8YTI - chains N and T of the 22 polymer chains in the assembly; structure by X-ray diffraction, 2.70 A resolution.

[Chain N]
Molecule: Histone H2B type 1-J
Source organism: Homo sapiens
UniProtKB: P06899 (H2B1J_HUMAN); residues 0-125 here correspond to UniProt positions 1-126 (UniProt number = residue number + 1)
Sequence (126 residues; row label = number of the first residue in the row; numbering starts at 0):
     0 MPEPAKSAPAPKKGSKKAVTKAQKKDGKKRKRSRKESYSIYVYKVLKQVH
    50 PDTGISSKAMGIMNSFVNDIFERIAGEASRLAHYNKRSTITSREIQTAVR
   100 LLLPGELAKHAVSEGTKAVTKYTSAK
Unresolved in the structure: 0-27
Ion coordination: Ca2+: Val48 (shared with 1 residue of chain Q)

[Chain T]
Molecule: 169-nt DNA strand
Source organism: synthetic construct
Sequence (169 nucleotides; numbered -82 to 86; the number before each row is that of its first residue; numbers below 1 keep their minus sign (DG-82 is residue -82)):
   -82 GCTTTTTTTTTTCACAATCCCGGTGCCGAGGCCGCTCAATTGGTCGTAGA
   -32 CAGCTCTAGCACCGCTTAAACGCACGTACGGATTCCGTACGTGCGTTTAA
    18 GCGGTGCTAGAGCTGTCTACGACCAATTGAGCGGCCTCGGCACCGGGATT
    68 GTGAAAAAAAAAAGCTGCA
Ion coordination: Ca2+ site 1: DG-52 (shared with 1 residue of chain S); K+: DT-26, DA-25; Ca2+ site 2: DG-11 (shared with 1 residue of chain S); Ca2+ site 3: DG23 (shared with 1 residue of chain S); Ca2+ site 4 near DG29 (its only coordinating residue here); Ca2+ site 5: DG51 (shared with 1 residue of chain S)

[Interface between chain N and chain T]
Residue-residue contacts (18; chain N residue first):
  Lys28(N) with DC-27(T), phosphate contact; DT-26(T), salt bridge to the phosphate
  Arg29(N) with DC-27(T), hydrogen bond to the phosphate
  Lys30(N) with DG51(T), phosphate contact
  Arg31(N) with DA-25(T), salt bridge to the phosphate; DG50(T), hydrogen bond to the phosphate; DG51(T), hydrogen bond to the phosphate
  Ser32(N) with DG50(T), phosphate contact
  Arg33(N) with DC49(T), hydrogen bond to the sugar; DG50(T), phosphate contact
  Lys34(N) with DC49(T), phosphate contact; DG50(T), hydrogen bond to the phosphate
  Glu35(N) with DC49(T), phosphate contact
  Ser36(N) with DC49(T), phosphate contact
  Ile39(N) with DG48(T), phosphate contact; DC49(T), phosphate contact
  Tyr40(N) with DG48(T), hydrogen bond to the phosphate
  Lys43(N) with DG48(T), salt bridge to the phosphate
Interface residues without a listed pair, chain N (13 interface residues in all): Thr88
Interface residues without a listed pair, chain T (8 interface residues in all): DG38

[Summary]
Chain N and chain T form an interface of 13 and 8 residues respectively, with 6 hydrogen bonds and 3 salt
bridges. Among the polar pairs are Arg33(N)-DC49(T), Arg29(N)-DC-27(T) and Arg31(N)-DG50(T). The K+ site is
built by DT-26(T) and DA-25(T).
Chain N is Histone H2B type 1-J (Homo sapiens) and chain T is a 169-nt DNA strand (synthetic construct); the
structure, Crystal Structure of Nucleosome-H1x Linker Histone Assembly (sticky-169a DNA fragment), was
determined by X-ray diffraction.
